Entry 8V9K (electron microscopy, 3.10 A resolution); this record covers chains z and A of the 59 polymer chains in the assembly.

[Chain z]
Name: Ribosome hibernation factor Balon (Rv2629)
Source organism: Mycobacterium tuberculosis H37Rv
UniProt: P9WL63 (Y2629_MYCTU); residues 1-374 here = UniProt positions 1-374
Sequence (374 residues; numbered 1 to 374; the number before each row is that of its first residue):
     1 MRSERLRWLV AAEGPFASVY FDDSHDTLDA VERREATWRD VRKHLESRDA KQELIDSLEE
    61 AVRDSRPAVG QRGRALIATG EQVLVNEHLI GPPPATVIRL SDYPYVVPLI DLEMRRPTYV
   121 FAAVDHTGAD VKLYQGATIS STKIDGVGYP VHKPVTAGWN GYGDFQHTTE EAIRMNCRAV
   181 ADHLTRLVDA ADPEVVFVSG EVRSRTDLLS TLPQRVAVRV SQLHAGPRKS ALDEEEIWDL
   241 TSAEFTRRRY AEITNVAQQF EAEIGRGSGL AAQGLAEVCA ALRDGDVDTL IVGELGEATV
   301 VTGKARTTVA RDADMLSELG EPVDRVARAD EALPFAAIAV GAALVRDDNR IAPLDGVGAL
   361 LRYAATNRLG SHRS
Unresolved in the structure: 365-374

[Chain A]
Molecule: 23S Ribosomal RNA
Source organism: Mycolicibacterium smegmatis MC2 155
Sequence (3164 nucleotides; each row starts with the number of its first residue; numbers below 1 keep their minus sign (U-2 is residue -2)):
    -2 UUGUAAGUGU UUAAGGGCGC AUGGUGGAUG CCUUGGCACU GGGAGCCGAU GAAGGACGUA
    58 GGAGGCUGCG AUAAGCCUCG GGGAGCUGUC AACCGAGCGU UGAUCCGAGG AUGUCCGAAU
   118 GGGGAAACCC GGCACGAGUG AUGUCGUGUC ACCAGGCGCU GAAUAUAUAG GCGUCUGGGG
   178 GGAACGCGGG GAAGUGAAAC AUCUCAGUAC CCGUAGGAAG AGAAAACAAA AUGUGAUUCC
   238 GUGAGUAGUG GCGAGCGAAA GCGGAGGAUG GCUAAACCGU AUGCAUGUGA UACCGGGUAG
   298 GGGUUGUGUG UGCGGGGUUG UGGGACCUAU CUUUCCGGCU CUACCUGGCU GGAGGGCAGU
   358 GAGAAAAUGU UGUGGUUAGC GGAAAUGGCU UGGGAUGGCC UGCCGUAGAC GGUGAGAGCC
   418 CGGUACGUGA AAACCCGACG UCUGUCUUGA UGGUGUUCCC GAGUAGCAGC GGGCCCGUGG
   478 AAUCUGCUGU GAAUCUGCCG GGACCACCCG GUAAGCCUGA AUACUUCCCA GUGACCGAUA
   538 GCGGAUUAGU ACCGUGAGGG AAUGGUGAAA AGUACCCCGG GAGGGGAGUG AAAGAGUACC
   598 UGAAACCGUG CGCUUACAAU CCGUCAGAGC CCUCGACGUG UCGUGGGGUG AUGGCGUGCC
   658 UUUUGAAGAA UGAGCCUGCG AGUCAGGGAC AUGUCGCGAG GUUAACCCGG GUGGGGUAGC
   718 CGCAGCGAAA GCGAGUCUGA AUAGGGCGUA UCCACACAAG AGUGUGUGGU GUAGUGGUGU
   778 GUUCUGGACC CGAAGCGGAG UGAUCUACCC AUGGCCAGGG UGAAGCGCGG GUAAGACCGC
   838 GUGGAGGCCC GAACCCACUU AGGUUGAAGA CUGAGGGGAU GAGCUGUGGG UAGGGGUGAA
   898 AGGCCAAUCA AACUCCGUGA UAGCUGGUUC UCCCCGAAAU GCAUUUAGGU GCAGCGUCGC
   958 AUGUUUCUUG CCGGAGGUAG AGCUACUGGA UGGCCGAUGG GCCCCACAGG GUUACUGACG
  1018 UCAGCCAAAC UCCGAAUGCC GGUAAGUCCA AGAGUGCGGC AGUGGGACGG CGGGGGAUAA
  1078 GCUCCGUGCG UCGAGAGGGA AACAGCCCAG AUCGCCGGCU AAGGCCCCUA AGCGUGUGCU
  1138 AAGUGGAAAA GGAUGUGCAG UCGCGAAGAC AACCAGGAGG UUGGCUUAGA AGCAGCCACC
  1198 CUUGAAAGAG UGCGUAAUAG CUCACUGGUC AAGUGAUUGU GCGCCGAUAA UGUAGCGGGG
  1258 CUCAAGCACA CCGCCGAAGC CGCGGCAGCC AACGUGUUGG CUGGGUAGGG GAGCGUCCUG
  1318 CAUCCGGUGA AGCCGCCGAG UGAUCGAGUG GUGGAGGGUG UGGGAGUGAG AAUGCAGGCA
  1378 UGAGUAGCGA UUAGGCAAGU GAGAACCUUG CCCGCCGAAA GACCAAGGGU UCCUGGGCCA
  1438 GGCCAGUCCG CCCAGGGUGA GUCGGGACCU AAGGCGAGGC CGACAGGCGU AGUCGAUGGA
  1498 CAACGGGUUG AUAUUCCCGU ACCCGUGUAU GUGCGUCCAU GAUGAAUCAG CGGUACUAAC
  1558 CAUCCAAAAC CACCGUGACC GCACCUUUCG GGGUGUGGCG UUGGUGGGGC UGCAUGGGAC
  1618 CUUCGUUGGU AGUAGUCAAG CGAUGGGGUG ACGCAGGAAG GUAGCCGUAC CGGUCAGUGG
  1678 UAAUACCGGG GUAAGCCUGU AGGGAGUCAG AUAGGUAAAU CCGUCUGGCA UAUAUCCUGA
  1738 GAGGUGAUGC AUAGCCGAGU GAGGCGAAUU CGGUGAUCCU AUGCUGCCGA GAAAAGCCUC
  1798 UAGCGAGGAC AUACACGGCC CGUACCCCAA ACCAACACAG GUGGUCAGGU AGAGAAUACU
  1858 AAGGCGUACG AGUGAACUAU GGUUAAGGAA CUCGGCAAAA UGCCCCCGUA ACUUCGGGAG
  1918 AAGGGGGACC CACAUGGCGU GUAAGCCUUU ACGGCCCAAG CGUGAGUGGG UGGCACAAAC
  1978 CAGUGAGAAG CGACUGUUUA CUAAAAACAC AGGUCCGUGC GAAGUCGCAA GACGAUGUAU
  2038 ACGGACUGAC GCCUGCCCGG UGCUGGAAGG UUAAGAGGAC CCGUUAACUC CCUUUGGGGG
  2098 UGAAGCGGAG AAUUUAAGCC CCAGUAAACG GCGGUGGUAA CUAUAACCAU CCUAAGGUAG
  2158 CGAAAUUCCU UGUCGGGUAA GUUCCGACCU GCACGAAUGG CGUAACGACU UCUCAACUGU
  2218 CUCAACCAUA GACUCGGCGA AAUUGCACUA CGAGUAAAGA UGCUCGUUAC GCGCGGCAGG
  2278 ACGAAAAGAC CCCGGGACCU UCACUACAAC UUGGUAUUGG UGCUCGAUAC GGUUUGUGUA
  2338 GGAUAGGUGG GAGACUGUGA AGCUCACACG CCAGUGUGGG UGGAGUCGUU GUUGAAAUAC
  2398 CACUCUGAUC GUAUUGGGCC UCUAACCUCG GACCGUAUAU CCGGUUCAGG GACAGUGCCU
  2458 GGUGGGUAGU UUAACUGGGG CGGUUGCCUC CUAAAAUGUA ACGGAGGCGC CCAAAGGUUC
  2518 CCUCAACCUG GACGGCAAUC AGGUGUUGAG UGUAAGUGCA CAAGGGAGCU UGACUGCGAG
  2578 ACGGACAUGU CGAGCAGGGA CGAAAGUCGG GACUAGUGAU CCGGCACCUC UGAGUGGAAG
  2638 GGGUGUCGCU CAACGGAUAA AAGGUACCCC GGGGAUAACA GGCUGAUCUU CCCCAAGAGU
  2698 CCAUAUCGAC GGGAUGGUUU GGCACCUCGA UGUCGGCUCG UCGCAUCCUG GGGCUGGAGC
  2758 AGGUCCCAAG GGUUGGGCUG UUCGCCCAUU AAAGCGGCAC GCGAGCUGGG UUUAGAACGU
  2818 CGUGAGACAG UUCGGUCUCU AUCCGCCGCG CGCGUCAGAA GCUUGAGGAA ACCUGUCCCU
  2878 AGUACGAGAG GACCGGGACG GACGAACCUC UGGUAUACCA GUUGUCCCAC CAGGGGCACG
  2938 GCUGGAUAGC CACGUUCGGA CAGGAUAACC GCUGAAAGCA UCUAAGCGGG AAACCUCUUC
  2998 CAAGACCAGG CUUCUCACCC UCUAGGAGGG AUAAGGCCCC CCGCAGACCA CGGGAUUGAU
  3058 AGACCAGACC UGGAAGCCUA GUAAUAGGUG CAGGGAACUG GCACUAACCG GCCGAAAACU
  3118 UACAACACCC CAUAAUCGUU GUAAGAAGAA AACAUUGACG CACC
Unresolved in the structure: -2 to 1, 1567-1604, 3121-3161

[Interface between chain z and chain A]
Contacting residue pairs - 86 pairs, chain z then chain A:
  Arg7(z) with A1185(A), salt bridge to the phosphate
  His25(z) with C2138(A), sugar contact
  Asp26(z) with C2138(A), base contact
  Leu28(z) with A2137(A), base contact
  Pro67(z) with C2138(A), hydrogen bond to the sugar
  Val69(z) with C2138(A), base contact; U2139(A), sugar contact
  Asp125(z) with C2166(A), hydrogen bond to the sugar; U2167(A), phosphate contact
  His126(z) with U2167(A), salt bridge to the phosphate
  Pro150(z) with A2826(A), base contact
  His152(z) with C2165(A), hydrogen bond to the phosphate; C2166(A), salt bridge to the phosphate; A2826(A), base contact; G2827(A), hydrogen bond to the phosphate; U2828(A), salt bridge to the phosphate
  Lys153(z) with G2777(A), hydrogen bond to the base; U2828(A), phosphate contact
  Pro154(z) with A2826(A), sugar contact; G2827(A), phosphate contact; U2828(A), phosphate contact
  Val155(z) with U2808(A), sugar contact; U2828(A), hydrogen bond to the phosphate
  Thr156(z) with U2808(A), hydrogen bond to the phosphate; U2809(A), hydrogen bond to the phosphate; A2826(A), sugar contact; G2827(A), phosphate contact
  Ala157(z) with U2808(A), sugar contact
  Gly158(z) with U2808(A), hydrogen bond to the sugar; U2809(A), hydrogen bond to the sugar
  Trp159(z) with G2285(A), base contact; A2286(A), base contact; C2287(A), sugar contact; U2809(A), sugar contact
  Asn160(z) with U2730(A), base contact; U2808(A), base contact; U2809(A), hydrogen bond to the sugar
  Gly161(z) with U2730(A), sugar contact; U2808(A), base contact
  Tyr162(z) with A2675(A), sugar contact; C2676(A), sugar contact; G2729(A), hydrogen bond to the sugar; U2730(A), sugar contact
  Gly163(z) with A2675(A), hydrogen bond to the sugar
  Phe165(z) with A2826(A), stacking on the base
  Gln166(z) with U2778(A), hydrogen bond to the base; U2779(A), base contact
  His167(z) with U2716(A), phosphate contact; U2717(A), phosphate contact; C2797(A), base contact
  Thr168(z) with U2717(A), phosphate contact; G2718(A), hydrogen bond to the phosphate
  Glu170(z) with U2779(A), base contact
  Glu171(z) with U2716(A), hydrogen bond to the sugar; U2717(A), sugar contact
  Arg178(z) with C2685(A), sugar contact
  Arg186(z) with C2707(A), salt bridge to the phosphate
  Glu201(z) with U2167(A), sugar contact; U2168(A), hydrogen bond to the sugar; G2169(A), sugar contact
  Val202(z) with U2168(A), base contact; C2782(A), sugar contact
  Arg203(z) with U2168(A), hydrogen bond to the base; U2179(A), base contact; C2780(A), base contact; G2781(A), sugar contact
  Ser204(z) with U2167(A), phosphate contact
  Thr206(z) with C2782(A), sugar contact
  Arg215(z) with C2704(A), sugar contact; G2705(A), sugar contact
  His224(z) with U2170(A), salt bridge to the phosphate; C2171(A), salt bridge to the phosphate
  Pro227(z) with U2167(A), base contact; G2169(A), sugar contact
  Lys229(z) with C2166(A), base contact; U2167(A), hydrogen bond to the base; U2187(A), hydrogen bond to the base
  Ser230(z) with U2187(A), hydrogen bond to the base
  Glu261(z) with A2884(A), base contact
  Ala262(z) with A2884(A), base contact
  Gly265(z) with A2884(A), sugar contact
  Arg266(z) with A2884(A), phosphate contact
  Gly285(z) with A1185(A), base contact
  Val340(z) with A1185(A), base contact
  Arg362(z) with A1185(A), hydrogen bond to the base
  Tyr363(z) with A1213(A), stacking on the base
Interface residues without a listed pair, chain z (59 interface residues in all): Ala68, Gly70, Thr127, Val151, Thr169, Arg174, Met175, Gly200, Ala225, Gly226, Asp233, Ala339
Interface residues without a listed pair, chain A (47 interface residues in all): U1184, A2140, A2160, U2686, G2807, U2829

[Overview]
59 residues of chain z face 47 of chain A across their interface; the contacts include 22 hydrogen bonds, 7
salt bridges and 2 aromatic stacking contacts. Polar contacts include Lys153(z)-G2777(A), Gln166(z)-U2778(A)
and Arg203(z)-U2168(A).
Chain z is Ribosome hibernation factor Balon (Rv2629) (Mycobacterium tuberculosis H37Rv) and chain A is 23S
Ribosomal RNA (Mycolicibacterium smegmatis MC2 155); the structure, Cryo-EM structure of the Mycobacterium
smegmatis 70S ribosome in complex with hibernation factor Rv2629 (Balon) (Structure ..., was determined by
electron microscopy (same publication as 8V9J and 8V9L).
